8IA3 - chains B and C of the 8 polymer chains in the assembly; structure by X-ray diffraction, 3.50 A resolution.

# Chain B
Name: Upstream stimulatory factor 2
Organism: Homo sapiens
UniProt: Q15853 (USF2_HUMAN); numbering as in UniProt (aligned over 235-346)
Sequence (114 residues; row label = number of the first residue in the row):
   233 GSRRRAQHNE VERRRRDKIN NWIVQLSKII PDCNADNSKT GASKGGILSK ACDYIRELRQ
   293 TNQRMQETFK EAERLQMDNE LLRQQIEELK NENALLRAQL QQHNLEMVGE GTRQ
Unresolved in the structure: 233-235, 336-346
Construct notes: expression tag (233-234)
UniProt features mapped onto this chain:
  - region: Leu-307 to Leu-328 (Leucine-zipper)
From the paper describing this entry:
  - self-association interface (contacts with another copy of this molecule): Glu-312, Leu-313, Gln-317, Glu-320
  - binding site for the 18-nt DNA strand (chain C): Arg-237, His-240, Asn-241, Glu-244, Arg-246, Arg-247, Arg-248, Asn-252, Lys-276
  - mutagenesis - E244K (290 +/- 98 nM), R248A (460 +/- 79 nM), R248E (14-fold): decreased binding to E-box DNA
  - binding site for the 18-nt DNA strand: Lys-271
  - mutagenesis - K271A, K271E, E312R/E320R: decreased signaling
  - binding site for the 18-nt DNA strand: Gln-334
  - specificity-determining residues: Glu-244
  - mutagenesis - H240A (210 +/- 43 nM), H240E (5-fold), E244K (290 +/- 98 nM), R247A (250 +/- 67 nM), R247E (20-fold), R248A (460 +/- 79 nM), R248E (14-fold), K271A (Kd 440 nM), K271E (9-fold): decreased binding to the 18-nt DNA strand (chain C)
  - mutagenesis - E244A (72 +/- 23 nM): unchanged binding to the 18-nt DNA strand (chain C)

# Chain C
Molecule: 18-nt DNA strand
Sequence (18 nucleotides; numbered 304 to 321; the number before each row is that of its first residue):
   304 GACGGGCACG TGACGCGC
Unresolved in the structure: 321

# How chain B and chain C interact
Contacting residue pairs - 13 pairs, chain B then chain C:
  Gln-239(B) with DC306(C), sugar contact; DG307(C), phosphate contact
  His-240(B) with DG308(C), base contact; DG309(C), hydrogen bond to the base
  Val-243(B) with DG307(C), sugar contact; DG308(C), base contact
  Glu-244(B) with DG309(C), base contact; DC310(C), hydrogen bond to the base; DA311(C), hydrogen bond to the base
  Arg-246(B) with DG307(C), sugar contact; DG308(C), salt bridge to the phosphate
  Arg-247(B) with DG309(C), salt bridge to the phosphate; DC310(C), salt bridge to the phosphate

# In short
Chain B and chain C each contribute 6 residues to their interface, with 3 hydrogen bonds and 3 salt bridges.
Polar pairs include His-240(B)/DG309(C), Glu-244(B)/DC310(C) and Glu-244(B)/DA311(C). The paper reports a
binding site for the 18-nt DNA strand (chain C) at Arg-237(B), His-240(B) and Asn-241(B) among others; H240A,
H240E and E244K of chain B, among others, reduce binding to the 18-nt DNA strand (chain C); 11 substitutions
were tested in all.
Chain B is Upstream stimulatory factor 2 (Homo sapiens) and chain C is an 18-nt DNA strand; the structure,
Crystal structure of human USF2 bHLHLZ domain in complex with DNA, was determined by X-ray diffraction.
